Entry 4E70 (X-ray diffraction, 1.61 A resolution); this record covers chains A and B.

# Chain A
Molecule: Coniferyl alcohol 9-O-methyltransferase
From: Linum nodiflorum
UniProtKB: A6XNE6 (A6XNE6_9ROSI); numbering as in UniProt (aligned over 1-368)
Amino-acid sequence (388 residues; numbered -19 to 368; the number before each row is that of its first residue; numbers below 1 keep their minus sign (Met-19 is residue -19)):
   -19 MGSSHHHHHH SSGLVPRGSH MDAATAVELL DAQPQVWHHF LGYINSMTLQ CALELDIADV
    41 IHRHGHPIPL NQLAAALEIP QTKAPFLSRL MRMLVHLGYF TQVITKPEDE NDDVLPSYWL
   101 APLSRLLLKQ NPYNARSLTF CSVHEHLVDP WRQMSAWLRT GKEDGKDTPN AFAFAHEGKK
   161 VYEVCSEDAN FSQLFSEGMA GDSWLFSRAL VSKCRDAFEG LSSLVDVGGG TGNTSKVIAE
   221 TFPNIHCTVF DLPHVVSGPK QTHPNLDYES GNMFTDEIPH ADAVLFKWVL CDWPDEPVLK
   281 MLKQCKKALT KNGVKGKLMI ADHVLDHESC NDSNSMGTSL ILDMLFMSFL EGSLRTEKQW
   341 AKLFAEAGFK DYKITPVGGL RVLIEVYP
Disordered / not traced: -19 to 0, 88-93, 292-294
Sequence notes: expression tag (-19 to 0)
Residues lining bound ligands: Coniferyl alcohol (N7I; 4-[(1E)-3-hydroxyprop-1-en-1-yl]-2-methoxyphenol): Leu118, Cys121, Ser122, Leu127, Phe175, Met179, Trp268, Cys271, Asp272, Leu322, Leu325, Phe326, Phe329, Leu330

# Chain B
Molecule: Coniferyl alcohol 9-O-methyltransferase
From: Linum nodiflorum
UniProtKB: A6XNE6 (A6XNE6_9ROSI); residues 1001-1368 here correspond to UniProt positions 1-368 (UniProt number = residue number - 1000)
Amino-acid sequence (388 residues; each row starts with the number of its first residue):
   981 MGSSHHHHHH SSGLVPRGSH MDAATAVELL DAQPQVWHHF LGYINSMTLQ CALELDIADV
  1041 IHRHGHPIPL NQLAAALEIP QTKAPFLSRL MRMLVHLGYF TQVITKPEDE NDDVLPSYWL
  1101 APLSRLLLKQ NPYNARSLTF CSVHEHLVDP WRQMSAWLRT GKEDGKDTPN AFAFAHEGKK
  1161 VYEVCSEDAN FSQLFSEGMA GDSWLFSRAL VSKCRDAFEG LSSLVDVGGG TGNTSKVIAE
  1221 TFPNIHCTVF DLPHVVSGPK QTHPNLDYES GNMFTDEIPH ADAVLFKWVL CDWPDEPVLK
  1281 MLKQCKKALT KNGVKGKLMI ADHVLDHESC NDSNSMGTSL ILDMLFMSFL EGSLRTEKQW
  1341 AKLFAEAGFK DYKITPVGGL RVLIEVYP
Disordered / not traced: 981-992, 997-999, 1088-1093, 1143-1145, 1234-1237, 1291-1294
Sequence notes: expression tag (981-1000)
Residues lining bound ligands: Coniferyl alcohol (N7I; 4-[(1E)-3-hydroxyprop-1-en-1-yl]-2-methoxyphenol): Leu1118, Cys1121, Ser1122, Leu1127, Phe1175, Met1179, Trp1268, Cys1271, Asp1272, Leu1322, Leu1325, Phe1326, Phe1329, Leu1330

# Interface between chain A and chain B
Pairs across the interface - 213 pairs, chain A then chain B:
  Met1(A) - Tyr1113(B)  hydrophobic
  Met1(A) - Trp1184(B)  hydrophobic
  Ala3(A) - Ser1192(B)
  Ala6(A) - Leu1185(B)
  Ala6(A) - Arg1188(B)
  Val7(A) - Ala1189(B)  hydrophobic
  Val7(A) - Lys1193(B)
  Glu8(A) - Arg1105(B)  salt bridge
  Leu9(A) - Arg1105(B)
  Leu9(A) - Tyr1113(B)
  Leu9(A) - Leu1185(B)  hydrophobic
  Leu10(A) - Leu1185(B)
  Leu10(A) - Phe1186(B)  hydrophobic
  Leu10(A) - Ala1189(B)  hydrophobic
  Leu10(A) - Gly1358(B)
  Leu10(A) - Gly1359(B)
  Leu10(A) - Arg1361(B)
  Asp11(A) - Gly1358(B)
  Asp11(A) - Gly1359(B)  hydrogen bond (side chain-backbone)
  Ala12(A) - Leu1103(B)
  Gln13(A) - Leu1106(B)
  Gln13(A) - Asp1182(B)  hydrogen bond
  Gln13(A) - Leu1185(B)
  Gln13(A) - Arg1361(B)
  Pro14(A) - Thr1318(B)
  Pro14(A) - Gly1359(B)
  Pro14(A) - Leu1360(B)  hydrophobic
  Val16(A) - Tyr1079(B)
  Val16(A) - Leu1106(B)  hydrophobic
  Trp17(A) - Leu1118(B)
  Trp17(A) - Asp1182(B)
  Trp17(A) - Trp1268(B)  hydrophobic
  Trp17(A) - Leu1322(B)  hydrophobic
  Trp17(A) - Gly1359(B)
  Trp17(A) - Leu1360(B)  hydrophobic
  Trp17(A) - Arg1361(B)
  His18(A) - Thr1318(B)  hydrogen bond
  His18(A) - Ile1321(B)
  His19(A) - Asn1025(B)
  His19(A) - Ser1026(B)  hydrogen bond (backbone-backbone)
  His19(A) - Leu1029(B)
  His19(A) - Leu1077(B)
  His19(A) - Tyr1079(B)  hydrogen bond
  Phe20(A) - Ser1026(B)  hydrogen bond (backbone-side chain)
  Phe20(A) - Leu1118(B)  hydrophobic
  Phe20(A) - Thr1119(B)
  Phe20(A) - Ser1122(B)
  Phe20(A) - Val1123(B)
  Leu21(A) - Ser1026(B)
  Leu21(A) - Ser1122(B)
  Leu21(A) - Ile1321(B)  hydrophobic
  Leu21(A) - Leu1322(B)  hydrophobic
  Gly22(A) - Gly1022(B)
  Gly22(A) - Tyr1023(B)
  Gly22(A) - Ser1026(B)  hydrogen bond (backbone-side chain)
  Tyr23(A) - Gly1022(B)
  Tyr23(A) - Tyr1023(B)  hydrophobic
  Tyr23(A) - Ser1026(B)  hydrogen bond (backbone-side chain)
  Tyr23(A) - Ser1122(B)  hydrogen bond (side chain-backbone)
  Tyr23(A) - Leu1127(B)
  Tyr23(A) - Val1128(B)
  Tyr23(A) - Leu1325(B)
  Ile24(A) - Trp1131(B)
  Ile24(A) - Met1324(B)  hydrophobic
  Asn25(A) - His1019(B)
  Asn25(A) - Ile1321(B)
  Ser26(A) - His1019(B)  hydrogen bond (backbone-backbone)
  Ser26(A) - Phe1020(B)  hydrogen bond (side chain-backbone)
  Ser26(A) - Leu1021(B)
  Ser26(A) - Gly1022(B)  hydrogen bond (side chain-backbone)
  Ser26(A) - Tyr1023(B)  hydrogen bond (side chain-backbone)
  Met27(A) - Trp1131(B)  hydrophobic
  Met27(A) - Arg1132(B)
  Thr28(A) - Trp1131(B)
  Thr28(A) - Met1324(B)
  Leu29(A) - Phe1020(B)  hydrophobic
  Cys31(A) - Met1134(B)  hydrophobic
  Cys31(A) - Ser1135(B)  hydrogen bond
  Cys31(A) - Leu1138(B)  hydrophobic
  Glu34(A) - Ser1135(B)  hydrogen bond
  Leu35(A) - Ser1135(B)
  Leu35(A) - Arg1139(B)
  Leu57(A) - Arg1139(B)  hydrogen bond (backbone-side chain)
  Glu58(A) - Arg1139(B)
  Ile59(A) - Leu1138(B)
  Pro60(A) - Leu1138(B)
  Pro60(A) - Arg1139(B)
  Pro60(A) - Thr1140(B)
  Pro60(A) - Gly1141(B)
  Lys63(A) - Trp1137(B)  hydrogen bond (side chain-backbone)
  Lys63(A) - Leu1138(B)
  Lys63(A) - Thr1140(B)  hydrogen bond (side chain-backbone)
  Lys63(A) - Asp1147(B)  salt bridge
  Phe66(A) - Trp1137(B)  hydrophobic
  Phe66(A) - Leu1138(B)  hydrophobic
  Phe66(A) - Met1327(B)
  Arg69(A) - Asp1323(B)  salt bridge
  Arg69(A) - Met1324(B)
  Arg69(A) - Met1327(B)
  Arg69(A) - Gly1332(B)  hydrogen bond (side chain-backbone)
  Arg69(A) - Ser1333(B)
  Leu70(A) - Met1324(B)
  Arg72(A) - Leu1305(B)
  Arg72(A) - Leu1320(B)
  Arg72(A) - Asp1323(B)  salt bridge
  Met73(A) - Leu1320(B)
  Met73(A) - Ile1321(B)  hydrophobic
  Met73(A) - Met1324(B)  hydrophobic
  His76(A) - Ser1313(B)
  His76(A) - Met1316(B)
  His76(A) - Gly1317(B)
  His76(A) - Leu1320(B)
  Leu77(A) - His1019(B)
  Tyr79(A) - Val1016(B)
  Tyr79(A) - His1019(B)  hydrogen bond
  Leu103(A) - Ala1012(B)
  Arg105(A) - Glu1008(B)  salt bridge
  Arg105(A) - Leu1009(B)
  Leu106(A) - Ala1012(B)
  Leu106(A) - Gln1013(B)
  Leu106(A) - Val1016(B)  hydrophobic
  Tyr113(A) - Met1001(B)  hydrophobic
  Tyr113(A) - Leu1009(B)  hydrophobic
  Leu118(A) - Trp1017(B)
  Leu118(A) - Phe1020(B)  hydrophobic
  Thr119(A) - Phe1020(B)
  Ser122(A) - Phe1020(B)
  Ser122(A) - Leu1021(B)
  Ser122(A) - Tyr1023(B)  hydrogen bond (backbone-side chain)
  Val123(A) - Phe1020(B)
  Val123(A) - Arg1132(B)  hydrogen bond (backbone-side chain)
  His124(A) - Arg1132(B)
  Glu125(A) - Arg1132(B)  salt bridge
  Leu127(A) - Tyr1023(B)
  Val128(A) - Tyr1023(B)
  Val128(A) - Arg1132(B)
  Trp131(A) - Ile1024(B)
  Trp131(A) - Met1027(B)  hydrophobic
  Trp131(A) - Thr1028(B)
  Arg132(A) - Met1027(B)
  Arg132(A) - Val1123(B)  hydrogen bond (side chain-backbone)
  Arg132(A) - His1124(B)
  Arg132(A) - Glu1125(B)  salt bridge
  Arg132(A) - Val1128(B)
  Met134(A) - Cys1031(B)  hydrophobic
  Ser135(A) - Cys1031(B)  hydrogen bond
  Ser135(A) - Glu1034(B)  hydrogen bond
  Ser135(A) - Leu1035(B)
  Trp137(A) - Lys1063(B)  hydrogen bond (backbone-side chain)
  Trp137(A) - Phe1066(B)  hydrophobic
  Leu138(A) - Cys1031(B)  hydrophobic
  Leu138(A) - Ile1059(B)
  Leu138(A) - Pro1060(B)
  Leu138(A) - Lys1063(B)
  Leu138(A) - Phe1066(B)  hydrophobic
  Arg139(A) - Leu1035(B)
  Arg139(A) - Leu1057(B)  hydrogen bond (side chain-backbone)
  Arg139(A) - Glu1058(B)
  Thr140(A) - Pro1060(B)
  Thr140(A) - Lys1063(B)  hydrogen bond (backbone-side chain)
  Asp147(A) - Lys1063(B)  salt bridge
  Asp182(A) - Gln1013(B)  hydrogen bond
  Asp182(A) - Trp1017(B)
  Trp184(A) - Met1001(B)  hydrophobic
  Leu185(A) - Ala1006(B)
  Leu185(A) - Leu1009(B)  hydrophobic
  Leu185(A) - Gln1013(B)
  Phe186(A) - Leu1010(B)  hydrophobic
  Arg188(A) - Ala1006(B)
  Ala189(A) - Val1007(B)  hydrophobic
  Ala189(A) - Leu1010(B)  hydrophobic
  Ser192(A) - Ala1003(B)
  Pro239(A) - Gly993(B)
  Pro239(A) - Leu994(B)  hydrophobic
  Lys240(A) - Val995(B)
  Gln241(A) - Val995(B)
  Trp268(A) - Trp1017(B)  hydrophobic
  Leu305(A) - Arg1072(B)
  Ser313(A) - His1076(B)
  Gly317(A) - His1076(B)
  Thr318(A) - Pro1014(B)
  Thr318(A) - His1018(B)  hydrogen bond
  Leu320(A) - Arg1072(B)
  Leu320(A) - Met1073(B)
  Leu320(A) - His1076(B)
  Ile321(A) - His1018(B)
  Ile321(A) - Leu1021(B)  hydrophobic
  Ile321(A) - Asn1025(B)
  Ile321(A) - Met1073(B)  hydrophobic
  Leu322(A) - Trp1017(B)  hydrophobic
  Leu322(A) - Leu1021(B)  hydrophobic
  Asp323(A) - Arg1069(B)  salt bridge
  Asp323(A) - Arg1072(B)  salt bridge
  Met324(A) - Ile1024(B)  hydrophobic
  Met324(A) - Thr1028(B)
  Met324(A) - Arg1069(B)
  Met324(A) - Leu1070(B)
  Met324(A) - Met1073(B)  hydrophobic
  Leu325(A) - Tyr1023(B)
  Met327(A) - Phe1066(B)
  Met327(A) - Arg1069(B)
  Gly332(A) - Arg1069(B)  hydrogen bond (backbone-side chain)
  Ser333(A) - Arg1069(B)
  Gly358(A) - Leu1010(B)
  Gly358(A) - Asp1011(B)
  Gly359(A) - Leu1010(B)
  Gly359(A) - Asp1011(B)  hydrogen bond (backbone-side chain)
  Gly359(A) - Pro1014(B)
  Gly359(A) - Trp1017(B)
  Leu360(A) - Pro1014(B)  hydrophobic
  Leu360(A) - Trp1017(B)  hydrophobic
  Arg361(A) - Leu1010(B)
  Arg361(A) - Trp1017(B)
Also at the interface, not in a pair above, chain A (104 interface residues in all): Thr5, Gln15, Gln30, Leu67, Pro112, Ala115, Gly141, Lys193, Asn314, Met316, Phe326, Leu334, Thr336, Val357
Also at the interface, not in a pair above, chain B (102 interface residues in all): Pro996, Gln1015, Gln1030, Leu1067, Ala1115, Phe1326, Leu1334, Thr1336, Val1357

# Summary
104 residues of chain A face 102 of chain B across their interface; the contacts include 32 hydrogen bonds and
10 salt bridges. Among the polar pairs are Glu8(A)-Arg1105(B), Lys63(A)-Asp1147(B) and Arg69(A)-Asp1323(B).
Ligands of chain A: Coniferyl alcohol. Ligands of chain B: Coniferyl alcohol.
Both chains are Coniferyl alcohol 9-O-methyltransferase (Linum nodiflorum). Entry 4E70 (Crystal Structure
Analysis of Coniferyl Alcohol 9-O-Methyltransferase from Linum Nodiflorum in Complex with Coniferyl Alcohol)
was determined by X-ray diffraction (same publication as 4EMS and 4EVI).
